6T0F - chain A; structure by X-ray diffraction, 1.65 A resolution.

== Chain A ==
Name: Methyl-branched lipid omega-hydroxylase
Organism: Mycobacterium tuberculosis (strain ATCC 25618 / H37Rv)
Notes: EC 1.14.15.14, 1.14.15.28
UniProt: P9WPP3 (CP124_MYCTU); residues 1-428 here = UniProt positions 1-428
Amino-acid sequence (435 residues; numbered -6 to 428; the number before each row is that of its first residue; numbers below 1 keep their minus sign (Met-6 is residue -6)):
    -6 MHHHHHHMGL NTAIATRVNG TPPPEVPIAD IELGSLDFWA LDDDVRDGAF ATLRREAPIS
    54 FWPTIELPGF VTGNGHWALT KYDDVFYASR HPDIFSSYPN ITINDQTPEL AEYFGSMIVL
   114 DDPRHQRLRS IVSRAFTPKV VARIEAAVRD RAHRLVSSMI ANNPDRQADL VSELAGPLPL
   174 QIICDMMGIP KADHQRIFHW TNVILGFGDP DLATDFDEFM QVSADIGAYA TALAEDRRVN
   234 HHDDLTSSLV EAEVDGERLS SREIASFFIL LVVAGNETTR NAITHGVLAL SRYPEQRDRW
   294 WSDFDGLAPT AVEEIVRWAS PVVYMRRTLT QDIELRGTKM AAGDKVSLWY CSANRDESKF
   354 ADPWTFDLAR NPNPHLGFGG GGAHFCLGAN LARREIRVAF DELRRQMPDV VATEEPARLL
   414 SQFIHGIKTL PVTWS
Disordered / not traced: -6 to -3
Sequence notes: initiating methionine (-6); expression tag (-5 to 0); engineered mutation Thr65 (Ala in P9WPP3)
Bound ions: heme Fe near Cys379 (its only coordinating residue here)
Small-molecule neighbours:
  - heme (HEM): Met110, Ile111, His118, Arg122, Phe129, Ile176, Leu263, Leu264, Ala267, Gly268, Thr271, Thr272, Ala275, Val309, Pro314, Val315, Met318, Arg320, Tyr343, Gly370, Phe371, Gly372, Gly373, Gly374, Ala376, His377, Phe378, Cys379, Leu380, Gly381, Leu384, Ala385, Glu388, Ile389
  - (8alpha,9beta)-cholest-4-en-3-one (K2B): Phe63, Asn93, Ile94, Thr95, Asn97, Gln99, Leu103, Phe107, Ile111, Ile197, Leu198, Phe200, Phe209, Phe212, Leu263, Val266, Ala267, Thr271, Val315, Met318, Phe416, Ile417
  - MPO (3[N-morpholino]propane sulfonic acid): Gly181, Pro183, Asp186, Tyr222, Ala225, Leu226, Asp229, Arg230, His235
Curated features (UniProtKB/Swiss-Prot):
  - binding site (heme): Cys379
What the authors report for this chain:
  - conformationally variable residues: Ala267
  - contacts within the chain: Ala267-Thr271 (hydrogen bond)

== In short ==
Chain A binds heme, (8alpha,9beta)-cholest-4-en-3-one and compound MPO. Curated annotation (UniProt) lists
heme-binding residue Cys379. From the paper: conformational variability at Ala267; contacts within the chain
involving Ala267 and Thr271.
Chain A is Methyl-branched lipid omega-hydroxylase (Mycobacterium tuberculosis (strain ATCC 25618 / H37Rv));
the structure, Crystal structure of CYP124 in complex with cholest-4-en-3-one, was determined by X-ray
diffraction together with 6T0G, 6T0H, 6T0K and 6T0L from the same study.
